1OY6 - chain A; structure by X-ray diffraction, 3.68 A resolution.

# Chain A
Molecule: Acriflavine resistance protein B
Organism: Escherichia coli
Reference sequence: P31224 (ACRB_ECOLI); residue numbers follow UniProt; this construct covers 1-1049
Sequence (1049 residues; each row starts with the number of its first residue):
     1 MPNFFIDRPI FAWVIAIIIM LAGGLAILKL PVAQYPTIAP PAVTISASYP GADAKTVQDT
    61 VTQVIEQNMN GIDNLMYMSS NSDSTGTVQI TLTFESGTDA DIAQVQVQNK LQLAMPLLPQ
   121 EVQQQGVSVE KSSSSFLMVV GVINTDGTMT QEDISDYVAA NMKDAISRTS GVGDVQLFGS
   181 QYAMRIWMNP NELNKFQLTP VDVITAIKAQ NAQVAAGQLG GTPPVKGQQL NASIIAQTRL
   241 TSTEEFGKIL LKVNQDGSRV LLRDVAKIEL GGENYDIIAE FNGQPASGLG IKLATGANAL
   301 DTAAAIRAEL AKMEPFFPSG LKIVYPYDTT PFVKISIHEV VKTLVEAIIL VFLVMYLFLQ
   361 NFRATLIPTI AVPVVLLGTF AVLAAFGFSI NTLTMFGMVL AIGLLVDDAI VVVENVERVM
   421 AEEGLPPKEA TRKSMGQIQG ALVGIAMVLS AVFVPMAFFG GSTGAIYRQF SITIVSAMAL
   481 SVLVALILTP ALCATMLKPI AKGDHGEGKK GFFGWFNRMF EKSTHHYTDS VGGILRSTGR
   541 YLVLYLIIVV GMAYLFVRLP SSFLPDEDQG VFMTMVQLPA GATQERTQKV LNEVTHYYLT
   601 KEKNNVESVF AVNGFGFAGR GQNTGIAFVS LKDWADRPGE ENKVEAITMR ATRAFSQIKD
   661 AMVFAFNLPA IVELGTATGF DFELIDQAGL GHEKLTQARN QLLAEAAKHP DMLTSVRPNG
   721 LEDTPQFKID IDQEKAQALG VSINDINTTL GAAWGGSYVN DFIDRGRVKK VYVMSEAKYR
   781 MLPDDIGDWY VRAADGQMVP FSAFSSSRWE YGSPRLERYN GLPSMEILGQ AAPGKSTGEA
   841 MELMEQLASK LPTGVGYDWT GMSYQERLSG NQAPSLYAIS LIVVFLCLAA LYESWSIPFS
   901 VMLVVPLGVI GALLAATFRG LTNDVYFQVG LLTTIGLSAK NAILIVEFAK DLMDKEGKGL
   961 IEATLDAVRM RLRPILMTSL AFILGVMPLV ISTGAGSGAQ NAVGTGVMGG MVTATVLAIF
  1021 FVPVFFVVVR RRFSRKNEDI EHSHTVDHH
Not modelled in the structure: 1-6, 499-512, 711, 860-868, 1037-1049
Swiss-Prot annotation at these positions:
  - mutagenesis: His526 (H526Y: Partially restores chloramphenicol resistance to an AcrZ G30R mutant)
Reported in the primary citation:
  - self-association interface (contacts with another copy of this molecule): Ile102 to Met115

# Summary
UniProt lists one mutagenesis site. From the paper: a self-association interface involving Ile102.
Chain A is Acriflavine resistance protein B (Escherichia coli); the structure, Structural Basis of the
Multiple Binding Capacity of the AcrB Multidrug Efflux Pump, was determined by X-ray diffraction (same
publication as 1OY8, 1OY9, 1OYD and 1OYE).
